Entry 9K41 (electron microscopy, 2.81 A resolution); this record covers chains F and I of the 10 polymer chains in the assembly.

# Chain F
Name: Histone H4
From: Arabidopsis thaliana
UniProtKB: P59259 (H4_ARATH); residues 0-102 here correspond to UniProt positions 1-103 (UniProt number = residue number + 1)
Amino-acid sequence (103 residues; each row starts with the number of its first residue; numbering starts at 0):
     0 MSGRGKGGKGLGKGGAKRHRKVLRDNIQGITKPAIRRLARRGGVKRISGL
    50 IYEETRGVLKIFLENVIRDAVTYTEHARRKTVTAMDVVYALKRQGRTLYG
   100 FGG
Disordered / not traced: 0-21, 102
Curated features (UniProtKB/Swiss-Prot):
  - DNA-binding region: Lys16 to Lys20

# Chain I
Molecule: 15.2.2 DNA
Sequence (147 nucleotides; each row starts with the number of its first residue; numbers below 1 keep their minus sign (DA-73 is residue -73)):
   -73 ACCTTTATTGACTCCATAATTGACCAATTGAGCGGCTCGATTCAACTGTC
   -23 AATAACTTCAAATGAAGCAAGAGCCTTATCGTATTCTCCGCACGATGGTG
    27 CTTTAATCCACCGCAACTTTCCTCTTTAATAAAGGCACAAGCATTAA
Disordered / not traced: -73, 73

# How chain F and chain I interact
Pairs across the interface (10):
  Lys44(F) - DT8(I)  phosphate contact
  Arg45(F) - DT8(I)  phosphate contact
  Ile46(F) - DG7(I)  sugar contact
  Ile46(F) - DT8(I)  hydrogen bond to the phosphate
  Ser47(F) - DG7(I)  sugar contact
  Gly48(F) - DG7(I)  hydrogen bond to the phosphate
  Arg78(F) - DT28(I)  phosphate contact
  Lys79(F) - DC27(I)  phosphate contact
  Lys79(F) - DT28(I)  hydrogen bond to the phosphate
  Thr80(F) - DT28(I)  hydrogen bond to the phosphate
Also at the interface, not in a pair above, chain F (11 interface residues in all): Arg39, Tyr51, Arg77
Also at the interface, not in a pair above, chain I (5 interface residues in all): DT29

# Summary
11 residues of chain F face 5 of chain I across their interface, with 4 hydrogen bonds. Polar pairs include
Ile46(F)-DT8(I), Gly48(F)-DG7(I) and Lys79(F)-DT28(I). From UniProt: a DNA-binding region on chain F.
Chain F is Histone H4 (Arabidopsis thaliana) and chain I is 15.2.2 DNA; the structure, Cryo-EM structure of
Arabidopsis thaliana H2A.W-nucleosome with Arabidopsis native 147bp DNA 15.2.2 (C2 symmetry), was determined
by electron microscopy (same publication as 9K40 and 9K42).
